7ML1 - chains A and E of the 30 polymer chains in the assembly; structure by electron microscopy, 4.00 A resolution.

== Chain A ==
Name: DNA-directed RNA polymerase subunit
From: Saccharomyces cerevisiae
Notes: EC 2.7.7.6
UniProt: A0A6A5Q1P2 (A0A6A5Q1P2_YEASX); numbering as in UniProt (aligned over 1-1733)
Sequence (1733 residues; row label = number of the first residue in the row):
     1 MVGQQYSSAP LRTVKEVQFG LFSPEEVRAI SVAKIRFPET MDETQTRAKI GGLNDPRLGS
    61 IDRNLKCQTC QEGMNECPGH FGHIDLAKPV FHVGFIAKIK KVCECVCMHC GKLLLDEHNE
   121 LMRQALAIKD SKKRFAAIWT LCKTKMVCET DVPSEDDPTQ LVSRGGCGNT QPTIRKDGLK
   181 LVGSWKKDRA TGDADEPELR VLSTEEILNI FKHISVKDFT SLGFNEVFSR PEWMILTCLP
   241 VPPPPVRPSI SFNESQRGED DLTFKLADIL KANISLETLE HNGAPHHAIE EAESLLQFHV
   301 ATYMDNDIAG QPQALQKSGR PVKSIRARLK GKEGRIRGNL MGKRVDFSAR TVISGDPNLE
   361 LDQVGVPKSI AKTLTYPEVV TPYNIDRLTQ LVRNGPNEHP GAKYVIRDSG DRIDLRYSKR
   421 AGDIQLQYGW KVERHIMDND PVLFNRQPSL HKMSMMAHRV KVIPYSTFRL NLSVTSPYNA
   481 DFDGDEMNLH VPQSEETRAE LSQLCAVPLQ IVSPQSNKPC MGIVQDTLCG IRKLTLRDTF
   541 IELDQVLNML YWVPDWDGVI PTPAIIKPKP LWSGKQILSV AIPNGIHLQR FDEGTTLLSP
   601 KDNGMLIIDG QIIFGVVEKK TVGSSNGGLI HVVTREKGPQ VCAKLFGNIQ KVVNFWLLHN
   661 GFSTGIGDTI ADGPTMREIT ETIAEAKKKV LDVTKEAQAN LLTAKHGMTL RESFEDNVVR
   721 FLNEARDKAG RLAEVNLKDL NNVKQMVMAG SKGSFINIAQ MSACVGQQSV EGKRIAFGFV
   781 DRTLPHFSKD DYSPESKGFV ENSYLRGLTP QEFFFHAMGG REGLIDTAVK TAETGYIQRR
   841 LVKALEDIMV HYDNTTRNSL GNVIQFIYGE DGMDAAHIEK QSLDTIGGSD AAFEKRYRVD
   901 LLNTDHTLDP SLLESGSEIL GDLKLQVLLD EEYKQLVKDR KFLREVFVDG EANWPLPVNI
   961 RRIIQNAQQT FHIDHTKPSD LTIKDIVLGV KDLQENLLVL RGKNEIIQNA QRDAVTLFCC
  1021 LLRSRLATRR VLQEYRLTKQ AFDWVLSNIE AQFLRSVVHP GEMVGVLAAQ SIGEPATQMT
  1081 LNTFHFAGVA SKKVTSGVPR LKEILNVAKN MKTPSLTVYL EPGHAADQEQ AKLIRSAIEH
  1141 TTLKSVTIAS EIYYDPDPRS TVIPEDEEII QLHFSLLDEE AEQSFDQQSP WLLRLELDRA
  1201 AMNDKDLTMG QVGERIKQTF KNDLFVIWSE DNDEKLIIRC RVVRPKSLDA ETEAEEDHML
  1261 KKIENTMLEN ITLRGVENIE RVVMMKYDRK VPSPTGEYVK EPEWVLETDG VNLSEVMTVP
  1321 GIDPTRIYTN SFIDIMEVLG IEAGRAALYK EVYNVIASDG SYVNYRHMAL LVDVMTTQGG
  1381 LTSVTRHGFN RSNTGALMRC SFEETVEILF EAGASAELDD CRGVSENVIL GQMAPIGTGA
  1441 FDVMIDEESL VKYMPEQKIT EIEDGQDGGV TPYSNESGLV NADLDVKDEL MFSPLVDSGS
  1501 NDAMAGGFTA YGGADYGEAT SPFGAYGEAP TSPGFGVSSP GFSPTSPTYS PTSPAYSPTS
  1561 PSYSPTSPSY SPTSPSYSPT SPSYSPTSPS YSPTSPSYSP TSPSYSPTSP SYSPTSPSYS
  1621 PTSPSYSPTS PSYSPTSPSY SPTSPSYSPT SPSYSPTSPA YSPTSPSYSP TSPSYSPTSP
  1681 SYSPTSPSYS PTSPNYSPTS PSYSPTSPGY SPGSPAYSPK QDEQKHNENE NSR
Disordered / not traced: 1-2, 155-163, 188-196, 1080-1092, 1176-1186, 1244-1253, 1453-1733
Ion coordination: Zn2+ site 1: Cys67, Cys70, Cys77, His80; Zn2+ site 2: Cys107, Cys110, Cys148, Cys167; Mg2+: Asp481, Asp483, Asp485

== Chain E ==
Name: DNA-directed RNA polymerases I, II, and III subunit RPABC1
From: Saccharomyces cerevisiae
UniProt: A0A6A5Q456 (A0A6A5Q456_YEASX); numbering as in UniProt (aligned over 1-215)
Sequence (215 residues; row label = number of the first residue in the row):
     1 MDQENERNIS RLWRAFRTVK EMVKDRGYFI TQEEVELPLE DFKAKYCDSM GRPQRKMMSF
    61 QANPTEESIS KFPDMGSLWV EFCDEPSVGV KTMKTFVIHI QEKNFQTGIF VYQNNITPSA
   121 MKLVPSIPPA TIETFNEAAL VVNITHHELV PKHIRLSSDE KRELLKRYRL KESQLPRIQR
   181 ADPVALYLGL KRGEVVKIIR KSETSGRYAS YRICM
Disordered / not traced: 1-2

== Interface between chain A and chain E ==
Pairs across the interface (66):
  Arg857(A) with Tyr168(E); Leu170(E)
  Leu860(A) with Gln174(E), hydrogen bond (backbone-side chain)
  Asn862(A) with Gln174(E)
  Val863(A) with Leu170(E), hydrophobic; Gln174(E), hydrogen bond (backbone-backbone); Pro176(E)
  Gln865(A) with Tyr208(E)
  Phe866(A) with Tyr168(E), hydrophobic; Tyr208(E), hydrogen bond (backbone-side chain); Ala209(E); Ser210(E); Tyr211(E)
  Ile867(A) with Tyr208(E), hydrogen bond (backbone-side chain)
  Gly869(A) with Thr204(E)
  Glu870(A) with Arg200(E), salt bridge; Ser202(E); Thr204(E); Ser205(E); Tyr208(E)
  Asp871(A) with Thr204(E), hydrogen bond
  Phe947(A) with Glu203(E)
  Asn1004(A) with Arg167(E)
  Ile1006(A) with Tyr211(E)
  Asp1013(A) with Ser205(E); Arg207(E), salt bridge
  Ala1014(A) with Ser205(E)
  Thr1016(A) with Ser205(E); Arg207(E)
  Leu1017(A) with Glu203(E); Thr204(E); Ser205(E), hydrogen bond (backbone-backbone)
  Met1317(A) with Val142(E), hydrophobic
  Thr1318(A) with Arg14(E)
  Pro1324(A) with His147(E)
  Thr1325(A) with His146(E); His147(E), hydrogen bond (backbone-side chain); Glu148(E), hydrogen bond (backbone-backbone)
  Arg1326(A) with Glu148(E), salt bridge
  Ile1327(A) with His147(E), hydrogen bond (backbone-side chain)
  Glu1337(A) with Pro183(E)
  Val1338(A) with Pro183(E)
  Leu1339(A) with Ile144(E), hydrophobic; His147(E); Val150(E)
  Gly1340(A) with Asp182(E); Pro183(E)
  Ile1341(A) with Ile178(E), hydrophobic; Asp182(E), hydrogen bond (backbone-side chain); Arg212(E)
  Glu1342(A) with Pro151(E); Ile198(E); Arg200(E), salt bridge; Arg212(E), salt bridge
  Ala1343(A) with Leu149(E); Val150(E), hydrophobic
  Arg1345(A) with Arg200(E)
  Tyr1349(A) with Glu203(E), hydrogen bond
  Tyr1365(A) with Glu203(E)
  Arg1366(A) with Thr204(E)
  Thr1376(A) with Arg212(E), hydrogen bond (backbone-side chain)
  Thr1377(A) with Pro176(E); Arg177(E), hydrogen bond (backbone-backbone); Arg212(E)
  Gln1378(A) with Arg177(E), hydrogen bond
  Gly1379(A) with Arg177(E)
Also at the interface, not in a pair above, chain A (47 interface residues in all): Gly861, Phe942, Val946, Trp954, Leu956, Ile1007, Tyr1328, Ala1346, Ala1347
Also at the interface, not in a pair above, chain E (40 interface residues in all): Ala138, Val141, His153, Arg169, Leu175, Gln179, Val184, Lys201, Gly206, Met215

== In short ==
Chain A and chain E form an interface of 47 and 40 residues respectively, with 14 hydrogen bonds and 5 salt
bridges. Polar contacts include Glu870(A)-Arg200(E), Asp1013(A)-Arg207(E) and Arg1326(A)-Glu148(E). Cys67(A),
Cys70(A), Cys77(A) and His80(A) coordinate Zn2+ site 1.
Here chain A is DNA-directed RNA polymerase subunit and chain E is DNA-directed RNA polymerases I, II, and III
subunit RPABC1, both from Saccharomyces cerevisiae. Entry 7ML1 (RNA polymerase II pre-initiation complex
(PIC2)) was determined by electron microscopy together with 7MEI, 7MK9, 7MKA, 7ML0, 7ML2, 7ML3 and 7ML4 from
the same study.
